Entry 8TJR (electron microscopy, 3.29 A resolution); this record covers chains E and F of the 10 polymer chains in the assembly.

Chain E (and F):
Name: Envelope glycoprotein gp41
Source organism: Human immunodeficiency virus 1
Notes: chain F of this document is another copy of the same molecule, construct and numbering; everything in this record applies to it too
UniProtKB: Q2N0S6 (Q2N0S6_9HIV1); residues 512-664 here correspond to UniProt positions 509-661 (UniProt number = residue number - 3)
Chain sequence (153 residues; numbered 512 to 664; the number before each row is that of its first residue):
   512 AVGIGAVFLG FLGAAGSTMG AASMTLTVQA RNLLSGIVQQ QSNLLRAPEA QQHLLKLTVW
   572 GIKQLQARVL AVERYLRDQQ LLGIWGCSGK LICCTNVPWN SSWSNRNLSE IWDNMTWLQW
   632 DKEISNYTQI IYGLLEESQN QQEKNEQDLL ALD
Disordered / not traced: 548-568
Construct notes: engineered mutation Pro-559 (Ile556 in Q2N0S6), Cys-605 (Thr602 in Q2N0S6)
Cystine bridges: Cys-598/Cys-604
Covalently attached groups: N-acetylglucosamine (NAG) linked to Asn-611, Asn-618, Asn-637
Residues lining bound ligands: N-acetylglucosamine (NAG; 2-acetamido-2-deoxy-beta-D-glucopyranose): Gly-524, Gly-527, Ser-528

Interface between chain E and chain F:
Residue-residue contacts - 24 pairs, chain E then chain F:
  Met-535(E) with Gln-652(F), hydrogen bond (backbone-side chain)
  Ala-541(E) with Gln-591(F), hydrogen bond (backbone-side chain)
  Arg-542(E) with Gln-591(F); Leu-592(F); Ile-595(F)
  Leu-545(E) with Leu-587(F); Arg-588(F), hydrogen bond (backbone-side chain)
  Ser-546(E) with Arg-588(F)
  Gly-547(E) with Arg-588(F)
  Gly-572(E) with Ile-573(F)
  Ile-573(E) with Ile-573(F), hydrophobic
  Leu-576(E) with Gln-577(F)
  Arg-579(E) with Gln-577(F); Val-580(F); Glu-584(F), salt bridge
  Val-580(E) with Val-580(F), hydrophobic
  Val-583(E) with Val-583(F), hydrophobic; Glu-584(F); Leu-587(F), hydrophobic
  Gly-600(E) with Gly-594(F)
  Lys-601(E) with Lys-655(F)
  Leu-602(E) with Lys-655(F)
  Ile-603(E) with Lys-655(F); Asp-659(F)
Other interface residues (no listed pair), chain E (22 interface residues in all): Thr-538, Thr-569, Tyr-586, Leu-587, Ser-599, Cys-605
Other interface residues (no listed pair), chain F (19 interface residues in all): Thr-569, Leu-576, Leu-581, Ser-599, Glu-647

Overview:
The interface between chain E and chain F involves 22 residues on one side and 19 on the other, with 3
hydrogen bonds and 1 salt bridge. Polar pairs include Arg-579(E)/Glu-584(F), Met-535(E)/Gln-652(F) and
Ala-541(E)/Gln-591(F). Ligands of chain E: N-acetylglucosamine.
Chain E and chain F are both Envelope glycoprotein gp41 (Human immunodeficiency virus 1); the structure,
CRYO-EM STRUCTURE OF HIV-1 BG505DS-SOSIP.664 ENV TRIMER BOUND TO HERH-a.01 FAB, was determined by electron
microscopy (same publication as 8TDX, 8TE7, 8TJS, 8TKC, 8TL2, 8TL4 and 5 further entries).
